Entry 5D0W (X-ray diffraction, 2.80 A resolution); this record covers chains O and U of the 28 polymer chains in the assembly.

Chain O:
Molecule: Proteasome subunit alpha type-2
From: Saccharomyces cerevisiae (strain ATCC 204508 / S288c)
Notes: EC 3.4.25.1
UniProtKB: P23639 (PSA2_YEAST); residue numbers follow UniProt; this construct covers 1-250
Sequence (250 residues; numbered 1 to 250; the number before each row is that of its first residue):
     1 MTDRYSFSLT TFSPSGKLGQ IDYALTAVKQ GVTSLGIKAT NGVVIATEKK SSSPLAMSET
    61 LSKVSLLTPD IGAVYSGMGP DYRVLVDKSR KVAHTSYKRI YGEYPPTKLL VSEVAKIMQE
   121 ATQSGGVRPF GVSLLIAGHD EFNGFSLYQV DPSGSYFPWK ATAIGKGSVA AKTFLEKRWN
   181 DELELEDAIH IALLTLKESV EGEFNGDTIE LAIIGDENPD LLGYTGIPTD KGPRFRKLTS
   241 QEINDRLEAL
Curated features (UniProtKB/Swiss-Prot):
  - cross-link: Lys108 (Glycyl lysine isopeptide (Lys-Gly) (interchain with G-Cter in ubiquitin))

Chain U:
Molecule: Proteasome subunit alpha type-1
From: Saccharomyces cerevisiae (strain ATCC 204508 / S288c)
Notes: EC 3.4.25.1
UniProtKB: P21243 (PSA1_YEAST); residues -8 to 243 here correspond to UniProt positions 1-252 (UniProt number = residue number + 9)
Sequence (252 residues; row label = number of the first residue in the row; numbers below 1 keep their minus sign (Met-8 is residue -8)):
    -8 MSGAAAASAA GYDRHITIFS PEGRLYQVEY AFKATNQTNI NSLAVRGKDC TVVISQKKVP
    52 DKLLDPTTVS YIFCISRTIG MVVNGPIPDA RNAALRAKAE AAEFRYKYGY DMPCDVLAKR
   112 MANLSQIYTQ RAYMRPLGVI LTFVSVDEEL GPSIYKTDPA GYYVGYKATA TGPKQQEITT
   172 NLENHFKKSK IDHINEESWE KVVEFAITHM IDALGTEFSK NDLEVGVATK DKFFTLSAEN
   232 IEERLVAIAE QD
Disordered / not traced: -8 to 1, 243

Chain O / chain U interface:
Pairs across the interface - 66 pairs, chain O then chain U:
  Asp3(O) - Tyr124(U)
  Tyr5(O) - Ile7(U)
  Tyr5(O) - Ala123(U)  hydrophobic
  Tyr5(O) - Tyr124(U)  hydrophobic
  Leu9(O) - Ile9(U)  hydrophobic
  Leu9(O) - Ala123(U)  hydrophobic
  Gln20(O) - Ile9(U)
  Gln20(O) - Phe10(U)  hydrogen bond (side chain-backbone)
  Tyr23(O) - Phe10(U)  hydrophobic
  Tyr23(O) - Ser11(U)
  Tyr23(O) - Pro12(U)  hydrophobic
  Tyr23(O) - Gly14(U)
  Ala24(O) - Phe10(U)  hydrophobic
  Thr26(O) - Pro12(U)
  Thr26(O) - Glu13(U)
  Ala27(O) - Gly14(U)
  Ser52(O) - Tyr153(U)  hydrogen bond
  Pro54(O) - Lys158(U)  hydrogen bond (backbone-side chain)
  Pro54(O) - Glu174(U)
  Leu55(O) - Tyr157(U)
  Leu55(O) - Lys158(U)  hydrogen bond (backbone-backbone)
  Leu55(O) - Ala159(U)
  Leu55(O) - Thr170(U)
  Leu55(O) - Leu173(U)  hydrophobic
  Leu55(O) - Glu174(U)
  Leu55(O) - Phe177(U)  hydrophobic
  Ala56(O) - Gly156(U)
  Ala56(O) - Tyr157(U)  hydrophobic
  Met57(O) - Arg37(U)
  Met57(O) - Val155(U)
  Met57(O) - Gly156(U)  hydrogen bond (backbone-backbone)
  Met57(O) - Tyr157(U)
  Met57(O) - Lys158(U)
  Thr60(O) - Tyr146(U)
  Thr60(O) - Val155(U)
  Thr60(O) - Gly156(U)  hydrogen bond (side chain-backbone)
  Leu61(O) - Tyr153(U)  hydrophobic
  Met78(O) - Phe10(U)  hydrophobic
  Met78(O) - Leu16(U)  hydrophobic
  Pro80(O) - Gln117(U)
  Pro80(O) - Ala151(U)
  Pro80(O) - Gly152(U)
  Pro80(O) - Tyr153(U)
  Asp81(O) - Gln117(U)
  Arg83(O) - Ala113(U)  hydrogen bond (side chain-backbone)
  Arg83(O) - Asn114(U)
  Arg83(O) - Gly152(U)  hydrogen bond (side chain-backbone)
  Arg83(O) - Tyr154(U)
  Val84(O) - Asn114(U)
  Val84(O) - Gln117(U)
  Asp87(O) - Lys110(U)  salt bridge
  Asp87(O) - Asn114(U)
  Ala121(O) - Gln121(U)
  Gly126(O) - Gln121(U)
  Gly126(O) - Arg122(U)
  Gly126(O) - Ala123(U)  hydrogen bond (backbone-backbone)
  Val127(O) - Gln121(U)
  Val127(O) - Arg122(U)
  Arg128(O) - Thr8(U)
  Arg128(O) - Phe10(U)
  Arg128(O) - Leu16(U)
  Arg128(O) - Thr120(U)  hydrogen bond (side chain-backbone)
  Arg128(O) - Gln121(U)  hydrogen bond (backbone-backbone)
  Pro129(O) - Phe10(U)
  Phe130(O) - Gln121(U)
  Gly131(O) - Phe10(U)
Interface residues without a listed pair, chain O (31 interface residues in all): Met1, Thr2, Ser53
Interface residues without a listed pair, chain U (34 interface residues in all): Thr160

Summary:
31 residues of chain O face 34 of chain U across their interface; the contacts include 11 hydrogen bonds and 1
salt bridge. Among the polar pairs are Asp87(O)-Lys110(U), Gln20(O)-Phe10(U) and Ser52(O)-Tyr153(U).
Chain O is Proteasome subunit alpha type-2 and chain U is Proteasome subunit alpha type-1, both from
Saccharomyces cerevisiae (strain ATCC 204508 / S288c); the structure, Yeast 20S proteasome beta5-T1S mutant,
was determined by X-ray diffraction (same publication as 5CZ4, 5CZ5, 5CZ6, 5CZ7, 5CZ8, 5CZ9 and 16 further
entries).
